1UOV - chain A; structure by X-ray diffraction, 1.65 A resolution.

== Chain A ==
Molecule: Synaptotagmin I
Source organism: Rattus norvegicus
Notes: fragment: c2b domain, residues 271-421
UniProtKB: P21707 (SYT1_RAT); residue numbers follow UniProt; this construct covers 271-421
Sequence (159 residues; numbered 263 to 421; the number before each row is that of its first residue):
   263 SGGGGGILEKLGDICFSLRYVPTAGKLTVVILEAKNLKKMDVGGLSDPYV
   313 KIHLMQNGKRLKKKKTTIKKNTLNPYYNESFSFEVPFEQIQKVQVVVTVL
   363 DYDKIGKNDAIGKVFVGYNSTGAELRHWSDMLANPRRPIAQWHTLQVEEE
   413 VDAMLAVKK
Unresolved in the structure: 263-269, 420-421
Differences from the reference sequence: conflict G374 (Asp in P21707), M393 (Ile in P21707)
Swiss-Prot annotation at these positions:
  - binding site (Ca(2+)): D303, D309, D363, D365, D371
  - modified residue (Phosphoserine): S342, S344
  - mutagenesis: M302 (M302K: Fails to localize at nerve terminals), D303 (D303G: Fails to relocalize to nerve terminals after stimulation of neurotransmitter release), D365 (D365E: Fails to relocalize to nerve terminals after stimulation of neurotransmitter release), I367 (I367T: Slows synaptic vesicle fusion kinetics and exocytosis. Impairs the kinetics of synaptic vesicle endocytosis), N370 (N370K: Slows synaptic vesicle fusion kinetics and exocytosis)
Metal / ion sites: Ca2+ site 1: M302, D303, D363, D365; Ca2+ site 2: D303, D309, D363, Y364, D365; Ca2+ site 3: D309, N333
From the paper describing this entry:
  - Ca2+ coordination: M302, D303, D309, N333, D363, Y364, D365
  - conformationally variable residues (order/disorder transition, side-chain flip): D303 to L307, N333

== Summary ==
The Ca2+ site 1 is built by M302, D303, D363 and D365. D303, D309, D363, Y364 and D365 form the Ca2+ site 2.
Curated annotation (UniProt) lists 5 Ca2+-binding residues and 5 mutagenesis sites. The paper reports Ca2+
coordination by M302, D303 and D309 among others; conformational variability at D303 and N333.
Chain A is Synaptotagmin I (Rattus norvegicus); the structure, Calcium binding domain C2B, was determined by
X-ray diffraction together with 1TJX, 1TJM and 1UOW from the same study.
